PDB entry 9GTS | electron microscopy, 3.40 A resolution | chains 1c and 0C of the 18 polymer chains in the assembly

== Chain 1c ==
Molecule: Phage tail protein
From: Streptomyces coelicolor A3(2)
Reference sequence: Q9L0N9 (Q9L0N9_STRCO); numbering as in UniProt (aligned over 1-149)
Chain sequence (149 residues; numbered 1 to 149; the number before each row is that of its first residue):
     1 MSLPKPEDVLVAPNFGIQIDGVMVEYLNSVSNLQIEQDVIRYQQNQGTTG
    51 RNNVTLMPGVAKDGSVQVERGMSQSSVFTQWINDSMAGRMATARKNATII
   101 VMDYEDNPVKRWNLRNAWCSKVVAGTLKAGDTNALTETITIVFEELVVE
Disordered / not traced: 1-3

== Chain 0C ==
Molecule: Pvc16 N-terminal domain-containing protein
From: Streptomyces coelicolor A3(2)
Reference sequence: Q8CJU2 (Q8CJU2_STRCO); numbering as in UniProt (aligned over 1-225)
Chain sequence (225 residues; numbered 1 to 225; the number before each row is that of its first residue):
     1 MIHEVDEVLKALLKGGALTDSGIDVAFEAPTRDWAARRNAPVVNAYLYDI
    51 REDVGRRHRGQVAVRDQDDIVVKRRQPPRWFRLSYLVTAWTKTPQDEHRL
   101 LSAVLATLLPREQLPPYELPGALGAMNLPVPMTVAGVQTESRSLAEIWSA
   151 LGGELKPSLDLVVTAPFPAYPEYDAGPPVTEGATVRIGGVEGDPPMSEGR
   201 SHRPHQVAAARAARKAVTDGRTKRQ
Disordered / not traced: 138-142, 216-225

== How chain 1c and chain 0C interact ==
Contacting residue pairs (20; chain 1c residue first):
  P13(1c) - R59(0C)  hydrogen bond (backbone-side chain)
  N14(1c) - R59(0C)
  N14(1c) - Q76(0C)
  E25(1c) - G60(0C)
  E25(1c) - Q61(0C)
  Y26(1c) - H58(0C)
  Y26(1c) - R59(0C)
  Y26(1c) - G60(0C)
  Y26(1c) - V62(0C)  hydrophobic
  Y26(1c) - P77(0C)  hydrophobic
  L27(1c) - H58(0C)
  L27(1c) - R59(0C)  hydrogen bond (backbone-backbone)
  N28(1c) - G55(0C)
  N28(1c) - R57(0C)  hydrogen bond (side chain-backbone)
  G71(1c) - H58(0C)  hydrogen bond (backbone-side chain)
  M102(1c) - Q61(0C)
  E105(1c) - Y173(0C)  hydrogen bond (backbone-side chain)
  D106(1c) - Q61(0C)  hydrogen bond
  D106(1c) - Q76(0C)  hydrogen bond
  D106(1c) - Y173(0C)  hydrogen bond (backbone-side chain)
Also at the interface, not in a pair above, chain 1c (14 interface residues in all): F15, R70, Y104, A134
Also at the interface, not in a pair above, chain 0C (11 interface residues in all): R56

== In short ==
Chain 1c and chain 0C form an interface of 14 and 11 residues respectively, with 8 hydrogen bonds. Among the
polar pairs are P13(1c)-R59(0C), N28(1c)-R57(0C) and G71(1c)-H58(0C).
Here chain 1c is Phage tail protein and chain 0C is Pvc16 N-terminal domain-containing protein, both from
Streptomyces coelicolor A3(2). Entry 9GTS (Cryo-EM structure of a contractile injection system in Streptomyces
coelicolor, the cap portion in extended state) was determined by electron microscopy (same publication as 9GTP
and 9GTR).
